Entry 8G9F (electron microscopy, 3.20 A resolution); this record covers chains C and D of the 4 polymer chains in the assembly.

== Chain C ==
Molecule: DNA primase large subunit
Organism: Xenopus laevis
UniProt: A0A1L8G3G3 (A0A1L8G3G3_XENLA); residue numbers follow UniProt; this construct covers 1-513
Amino-acid sequence (513 residues; numbered 1 to 513; the number before each row is that of its first residue):
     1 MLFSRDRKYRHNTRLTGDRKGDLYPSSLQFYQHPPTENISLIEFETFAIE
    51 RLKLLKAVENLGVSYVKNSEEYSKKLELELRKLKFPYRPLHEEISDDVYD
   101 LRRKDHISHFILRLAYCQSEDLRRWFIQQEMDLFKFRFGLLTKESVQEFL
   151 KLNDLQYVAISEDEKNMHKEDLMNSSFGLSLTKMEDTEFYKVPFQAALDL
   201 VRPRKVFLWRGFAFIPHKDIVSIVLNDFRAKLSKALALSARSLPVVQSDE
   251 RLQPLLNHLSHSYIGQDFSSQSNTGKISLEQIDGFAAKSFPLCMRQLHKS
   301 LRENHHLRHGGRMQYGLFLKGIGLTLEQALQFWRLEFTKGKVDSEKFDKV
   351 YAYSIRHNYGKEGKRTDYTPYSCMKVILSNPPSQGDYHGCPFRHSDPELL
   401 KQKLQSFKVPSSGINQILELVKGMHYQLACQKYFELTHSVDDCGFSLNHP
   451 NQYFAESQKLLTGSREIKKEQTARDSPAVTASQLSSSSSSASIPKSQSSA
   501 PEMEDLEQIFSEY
Unresolved in the structure: 1-15, 462-513
Ion coordination: 4Fe-4S cluster Fe: Cys293, Cys373, Cys390, Cys430
Residues lining bound ligands: 4Fe-4S cluster (SF4): Pro291, Leu292, Cys293, Cys373, Val376, Ile377, Cys390, Pro391, Phe392, Tyr426, Gln427, Cys430, Leu447, Pro450

== Chain D ==
Molecule: DNA primase
Organism: Xenopus laevis
UniProt: Q800A4 (Q800A4_XENLA); residues 1-420 here = UniProt positions 1-420
Amino-acid sequence (423 residues; numbered -2 to 420; the number before each row is that of its first residue; numbers below 1 keep their minus sign (Gly-2 is residue -2)):
    -2 GPHMDLSVYDPASLPDVLPLYYRRLFPFYQYFRWLNYGGVVKNYFQHREF
    48 SFTLKDDVYVRYQSFNNQSELEKEMQKMCPYKIDIGAVYSHRPSLHNTVK
    98 SGTFQAQEKELVFDIDMTDYDDVRRCCSSADICPKCWTLMTIAVRILDRA
   148 LAEDFGFKHRLWVYSGRRGVHCWVCDDSARKLSQAERSAVAEYLSVVKGG
   198 EETIKKVQLPETIHPFIGKSLKMVERYFEKYALVDQDILENKQCWDKVIA
   248 LVPEVARESLLREFSKARSSVERWDKLSSCLEATGKDFRRYSNIPKEIML
   298 QFCYPRLDVNVSKGLNHLLKSPFSVHPKTGRISVPIDCKKLDQFDPFSVP
   348 TISLICSELDNVSKKEEDEDSAGEGEPEAKKRTRDYKRTSLAPYIKVFEQ
   398 FLDKLDQSRKGELLNKSDLKKEF
Unresolved in the structure: -2 to 5, 282-285, 360-378, 410-420
Construct notes: expression tag (-2 to 0)
Ion coordination: Zn2+: Cys123, Cys124, Cys130, Cys133

== How chain C and chain D interact ==
Pairs across the interface (31):
  Asp171(C) with Pro212(D)
  Asn174(C) with Thr209(D), hydrogen bond (backbone-side chain); Ile210(D); Pro212(D)
  Phe177(C) with Thr209(D)
  Phe194(C) with Phe152(D), hydrophobic; Leu179(D), hydrophobic; Val187(D), hydrophobic
  Gln195(C) with Leu179(D); Glu183(D)
  Leu198(C) with Ala182(D), hydrophobic; Glu183(D); Ala186(D), hydrophobic
  Val201(C) with Tyr190(D), hydrophobic
  Arg202(C) with Glu189(D), salt bridge
  Arg204(C) with Glu189(D), hydrogen bond (side chain-backbone); Tyr190(D), hydrogen bond (side chain-backbone); Ser192(D), hydrogen bond (side chain-backbone); His211(D)
  Val206(C) with His211(D), hydrogen bond (backbone-side chain)
  Phe207(C) with His211(D)
  Leu208(C) with Asp151(D); Phe152(D), hydrophobic
  Trp209(C) with Glu150(D); Asp151(D); Lys216(D)
  Arg210(C) with Glu150(D), hydrogen bond (backbone-backbone); Asp151(D), hydrogen bond (backbone-backbone)
  Gly211(C) with Asp151(D), hydrogen bond (backbone-backbone); Phe152(D), hydrogen bond (backbone-backbone); Gly153(D)
Also at the interface, not in a pair above, chain C (17 interface residues in all): Ser175, Phe212
Also at the interface, not in a pair above, chain D (23 interface residues in all): Ala149, Phe154, Leu191, Val193, Phe213, Ile214

== Overview ==
17 residues of chain C face 23 of chain D across their interface; the contacts include 9 hydrogen bonds and 1
salt bridge. Polar contacts include Arg202(C)-Glu189(D), Asn174(C)-Thr209(D) and Arg204(C)-Glu189(D). Chain C
binds 4Fe-4S cluster.
Here chain C is DNA primase large subunit and chain D is DNA primase, both from Xenopus laevis. Entry 8G9F
(Complete auto-inhibitory complex of Xenopus laevis DNA polymerase alpha-primase) was determined by electron
microscopy (same publication as 8G99, 8G9L, 8G9N, 8G9O, 8UCU, 8UCV and 8 further entries).
